8P7Y - chains 3 and p of the 59 polymer chains in the assembly; structure by electron microscopy, 3.70 A resolution.

[Chain 3]
Molecule: 23S ribosomal RNA
From: Mycoplasmoides pneumoniae M129
Sequence (2907 nucleotides; row label = number of the first residue in the row):
     1 UACAAUAAGUUACUAAGGGCUUAUGGUGGAUGCCUUGGCACUAAUAGGCG
    51 AUGAAGGACGUGUUAACCUGCGAUAAGCUUCGGGUAGGUGGUAAGAACCU
   101 CAGAUCCGGAGAUUUCCGAAUGGAGCAAUCCGGUAGUUGGAAACAGCUAU
   151 CAUUAAUUGAUGAAUAAAUAGUCAAUUAAAGCAAUACGUGGUGAAGUGAA
   201 ACAUCUCAGUAGCCACAGGAAAAGAAAACGAAUGUGAUUCCGUGUGUAGU
   251 GGCGAGCGAAAGCGGAACAGGCCAAACUUAUCAUUAGAUAGGGGUUGUAG
   301 GGCUUGCAAUGUGGACUUGAAAACGAUAGAAGAAGCUGUUGGAAAGCAGC
   351 GCGCAAAAGGGUGAUAGCCCCGUAUUUGAAAUUGUUUUCAUACCUAGCGA
   401 GAUCCCUGAGUAGCUCGGAAAACGUUAUUUUGAGUGAAUCUGCCCAGACC
   451 AUUGGGUAAGCCUAAAUACUAAUUAGUGACCGAUAGCGAAACAGUACCGU
   501 GAGGGAAAGGUGAAAAGAACCCAGAGAUGGGAGUGAAAUAGAUUCUGAAA
   551 CCAUAUGCCUACAACGUGUCAGAGCACAUUAAUGUGUGAUGGCGUGCGUU
   601 UUGAAGUAUGAGCCGGCGAGUUAUGAUAGCAAGCGUUAGUUAACCAGGAG
   651 AUGGGGAGCUGUAGCGAAAGCGAGUUUUAAAAGAGCGUUUGUUUGUUAUU
   701 AUAGACCCGAAACGGGUUGAGCUAGUCAUGAGCAGGUUGAAGGUUGAGUA
   751 ACAUCAACUGGAGGACCGAACCGACUCUCGUUGAAACGAUAGCGGAUGAC
   801 UUGUGAUUAGGGGUGAAAUUCCAAUCGAAAUCCGUGAUAGCUGGUUCUCG
   851 UCGAAAUAGCUUUAAGGCUAGCGUGAGAUCACAAAUAAGUGGAGGUAAAG
   901 CUACUGAAUGUAUGAUGGCGCCACCUAGGCGUACUGAAUACAAUUAAACU
   951 CUGAAUGCCAUUUAUUUUAUUCUCGCAGUCAGACAGUGGGGGAUAAGCUU
  1001 CAUUGUCAAGAGGGGAAGAGCCCAGAUCAUUAAAUAAGGUCCCCAAAAUA
  1051 UACUAAGUGGAAAAGGAUGUGAAAGUGCUAAAACAGCAAGGAUGUUGGCU
  1101 UAGAAGCAGCCAUCGUUUAAAGAGUGCGUAACAGCUCACUUGUCGAGUGU
  1151 UUUUGCGCCGAAGAUGUAACGGGGCUAAGUAUAUUACCGAAUUUAUGGAU
  1201 AAGAUUUAUAUCUUGUGGUAGACGAGCGUUGUAUUGGAGUUGAAGUCAAA
  1251 GCGUGAGCAUUGGUGGAUCCAAUACAAGUGAGAAUGCCGGCAUGAGUAAC
  1301 GCUUGGGAGUGAGAAUCUCCCAAACCGAUUGACUAAGGUUUCCUGGACCA
  1351 GGGUCGUCCUUCCAGGGUUAGUCUGGACCUAAGCUGAGGCUGAAAAGCGU
  1401 AGGCGAUGGACAACAGGUUAAUAUUCCUGUACUUACAGUUAGACUGAUGG
  1451 AGUGACAAAGAAGGUUUUCCACCCCCAUAAUUGGAUUUGGGGAUAAAUCA
  1501 UAAGGUGGUACAAUAGGCAAAUCCGUUGUGCAUAACAUUGAGUGAUGAUG
  1551 UCGAGUGAAUGAGUGAUCAAGUAGCGAAGGUGGUAUUAAUCAUGCUUUCA
  1601 AGAAAAGCUUCUAGGGUUAAUCUAGCUGUAACCAGUACCGAGAACGAACA
  1651 CACGUAGUCAAGGAGAGGAUCCUAAGGUUAGCGAGUGAACUAUAGCCAAG
  1701 GAACUCUGCAAAUUAACCCCGUAAGUUAGCGAGAAGGGGUGCUUAUGUAA
  1751 AAGUAAGCCGCAGUGAAGAACGAGGGGGGACUGUUUAACUAAAACACAAC
  1801 UCUAUGCCAAACCGUAAGGUGAUGUAUAUGGGGUGACACCUGCCCAGUGC
  1851 UGGAAGGUUAAAGAAGGAGGUUAGCGCAAGCGAAGCUUUUAACUGAAGCC
  1901 CCAGUGAACGGCGGCCGUAACUAUAACGGUCCUAAGGUAGCGAAAUUCCU
  1951 AGUCGGGUAAAUUCCGUCCCGCUUGAAUGGUGUAACCAUCUCUUGACUGU
  2001 CUCGGCUAUAGACUCGGUGAAAUCCAGGUACGGGUGAAGACACCCGUUAG
  2051 GCGCAACGGGACGGAAAGACCCCGUGAAGCUUUACUGUAGCUUAAUAUUG
  2101 AUCAGGACAUUAUCAUGUAGAGAAUAGGUAGGAGCAAUCGAUGCAAGUUC
  2151 GCUAGGACUUGUUGAUGCGAAAGGUGGAAUACUACCCUUGGUUGUGUGCU
  2201 GUUCUAAUUGGUAACUGUUAUCCAGUUUCAAGACAGUGUUAGGUGGGCAG
  2251 UUUGACUGGGGCGGUCGCCUCCUAAAAGGUAACGGAGGCGUACAAAGGUA
  2301 CCUUCAGUACGGUUGGAAAUCGUAUGUAGAGUGUAAUGGUGUAAGGGUGC
  2351 UUGACUGUGAGACAUACAGGUCGAACAGGUGAGAAAUCAGGUCAUAGUGA
  2401 UCCGGUGGUCCAGUAUGGAAUGGCCAUCGCUCAACGGAUAAAAGCUACUC
  2451 CGGGGAUAACAGGCUGAUACUGCCCAAGAGUUCAUAUCGACGGCAGUGUU
  2501 UGGCACCUCGAUGUCGACUCAUCUCAUCCUCGAGCUGAAGCAGGUUCGAA
  2551 GGGUUCGGCUGUUCGCCGAUUAAAGAGAUACGUGAGUUGGGUUCAAACCG
  2601 UCGUGAGACAGGUUGGUCCCUAUCUAUUGUGCCCGUAGGAAGAUUGAAGA
  2651 GUGUUGCUUCUAGUACGAGAGGACCGAAGCGAGGACACCUCUUAUGCUCC
  2701 AGUUGUAGCGCCAGCUGCACCGCUGGGUAGUAACGUGUCUAUUAGAUAAA
  2751 CGCUGAAAGCAUCUAAGUGUGAAACUAUCUCAAAGAUUAAUCUUCCCAUU
  2801 UCGCAAGAAAGUAAGAGCCGUCAAAGACGAUGACGUUGAUAGGUUACAGG
  2851 UGUAAGCAUAGUGAUAUGUUGAGCUGAGUAAUACUAAUUGCUCGAGGACU
  2901 UAUUGGA
Not modelled in the structure: 1-7, 2901-2907
Modified residues: 1MG (1N-methylguanosine-5'-monophosphate) at position 783; OMG (o2'-methylguanosine-5'-monophosphate) at position 2259; 2MA (2-methyladenosine-5'-monophosphate) at position 2511
Bound ions: Mg2+ site 1: A16, G17; Mg2+ site 2: G196, U2251; Mg2+ site 3 near U197 (its only coordinating residue here); Mg2+ site 4 near A199 (its only coordinating residue here); Mg2+ site 5: A201, C202; Mg2+ site 6 near A222 (its only coordinating residue here); Mg2+ site 7 near A331 (its only coordinating residue here); Mg2+ site 8 near A333 (its only coordinating residue here); Mg2+ site 9: U428, C445; Mg2+ site 10 near G442 (its only coordinating residue here); Mg2+ site 11: G447, A2415; Mg2+ site 12 near A458 (its only coordinating residue here); 135 more Mg2+ sites not listed; 1 more K+ sites not listed
Small-molecule neighbours:
  - chloramphenicol (CLM): G2068, A2069, A2459, C2460, 2MA_2511, U2512, G2513, U2514
  - pentane-1,5-diamine (N2P), molecule 1: C565, C593, G594, C2043, C2044, C2045
  - pentane-1,5-diamine (N2P), molecule 2: G721, C722, U804, G805, A806
  - pentane-1,5-diamine (N2P), molecule 3: 1MG_783, A784, A785, G1301, G1353, C1649
  - 1,4-diaminobutane (PUT), molecule 1: G620, U621, A698, U699, U700
  - 1,4-diaminobutane (PUT), molecule 2: A711, A712, G827, A828, A2078, U2449, C2450
  - 1,4-diaminobutane (PUT), molecule 3: U737, U738, G739, G761, A762, G763, A765, G1460, A1461
  - 1,4-diaminobutane (PUT), molecule 4: A1324, C1325, C1672, U1673, A2707, G2708, G2717, C2718
  - 1,4-diaminobutane (PUT), molecule 5: C1348, C1349, A1350, G1351, G1352, G1356, U1357, C1358
  - 1,4-diaminobutane (PUT), molecule 6: C1912, G1937, U1973, U1974, G1975, U2601
  - 1,4-diaminobutane (PUT), molecule 7: A2274, U2280, A2281
  - spermidine (SPD), molecule 1: U500, G1338, U1339, G1646, A1647
  - spermidine (SPD), molecule 2: A518, A519, C520, U528, G530, G531, A542, U543
  - spermidine (SPD), molecule 3: C593, C1044, A1045
  - spermidine (SPD), molecule 4: G594, U595, G1012, G1013, G1015, A1017, G1018, C2043
  - spermidine (SPD), molecule 5: G596, C597, G606, U607, U609, G610, A611, C2025, A2061, C2062, G2063, G2064
  - spermidine (SPD), molecule 6: U776, C777, U778, U2588, G2589, U2617, C2618
  - spermidine (SPD), molecule 7: G780, U781, A2585, G2586, U2587, C2620, U2621
  - spermidine (SPD), molecule 8: A865, A981, G982, OMG_2259, A2456, U2457
  - spermidine (SPD), molecule 9: U896, A897, A947, A948, C949, U950, U2273, A2274, A2275
  - spermidine (SPD), molecule 10: G1695, C2699, C2721, C2723, U2724, G2725, G2726
  - spermidine (SPD), molecule 11: U1707, G1708, C1992, U1993, U1994, C2559, U2560
  - spermidine (SPD), molecule 12: G1999, C2001, U2002, C2003, G2004, C2518, U2519
  - spermidine (SPD), molecule 13: C2031, G2032, G2033, G2034, A2040, C2041, A2042, C2043, C2044, G2059, G2060
  - spermidine (SPD), molecule 14: U2291, A2292, A2296, G2297, G2333, U2334, G2345, U2392, C2393, U2395, G2397
  - spermidine (SPD), molecule 15: C2689, U2693, A2694, U2695, G2696, G2727, U2728, A2729, G2730, U2731
  - spermidine (SPD), molecule 16: U2690, A2729, G2730, A2824, G2878, U2879
  - spermine (SPM), molecule 1: G618, A619, G620, U621, G1278, U1279, G1280
  - spermine (SPM), molecule 2: A724, G725, U801, G815, A816, A817, A818, U820, U1784, U1785
  - spermine (SPM), molecule 3: A1161, A1162, C2525, A2526, G2548, A2549, A2550

[Chain p]
Name: 50S ribosomal protein L20
From: Mycoplasmoides pneumoniae M129
UniProt: P78023 (RL20_MYCPN); residue numbers follow UniProt; this construct covers 1-127
Amino-acid sequence (127 residues; numbered 1 to 127; the number before each row is that of its first residue):
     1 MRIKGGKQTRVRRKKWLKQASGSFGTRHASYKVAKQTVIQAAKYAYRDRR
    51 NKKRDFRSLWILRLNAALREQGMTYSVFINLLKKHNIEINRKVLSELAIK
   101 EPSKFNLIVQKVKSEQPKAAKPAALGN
Not modelled in the structure: 119-127

[Chain 3 / chain p interface]
Residue-residue contacts - 138 pairs, chain 3 then chain p:
  G19(3) - Phe24(p)  sugar contact
  C20(3) - Gly22(p)  phosphate contact
  C20(3) - Ser23(p)  sugar contact
  C20(3) - Phe24(p)  phosphate contact
  C20(3) - Gly25(p)  hydrogen bond to the phosphate
  C20(3) - His28(p)  salt bridge to the phosphate
  U21(3) - Gly22(p)  hydrogen bond to the phosphate
  U21(3) - His28(p)  phosphate contact
  U31(3) - Lys4(p)  salt bridge to the phosphate
  U31(3) - Gly5(p)  sugar contact
  U31(3) - Gly6(p)  phosphate contact
  U31(3) - Arg10(p)  sugar contact
  G32(3) - Lys4(p)  phosphate contact
  A479(3) - Met1(p)  sugar contact
  C480(3) - Met1(p)  hydrogen bond to the phosphate
  C481(3) - Met1(p)  phosphate contact
  C481(3) - Arg2(p)  hydrogen bond to the phosphate
  G482(3) - Arg2(p)  salt bridge to the phosphate
  A483(3) - Lys4(p)  salt bridge to the phosphate
  A485(3) - Arg2(p)  hydrogen bond to the sugar
  C551(3) - Thr26(p)  phosphate contact
  C551(3) - Ala29(p)  phosphate contact
  U567(3) - Phe24(p)  sugar contact
  U567(3) - Arg27(p)  hydrogen bond to the base
  U567(3) - Gln40(p)  phosphate contact
  U567(3) - Tyr44(p)  hydrogen bond to the phosphate
  G568(3) - Ser23(p)  phosphate contact
  G568(3) - Phe24(p)  hydrogen bond to the phosphate
  G568(3) - Arg27(p)  phosphate contact
  G568(3) - Ala41(p)  sugar contact
  G568(3) - Tyr44(p)  base contact
  U569(3) - Ala41(p)  sugar contact
  U569(3) - Tyr44(p)  hydrogen bond to the sugar
  U569(3) - Ala45(p)  hydrogen bond to the sugar
  U569(3) - Asp48(p)  base contact
  C570(3) - Asp48(p)  sugar contact
  C570(3) - Lys52(p)  phosphate contact
  A571(3) - Lys52(p)  salt bridge to the phosphate
  A571(3) - Phe56(p)  sugar contact
  G592(3) - Asp48(p)  hydrogen bond to the base
  C593(3) - Arg47(p)  hydrogen bond to the base
  G594(3) - Tyr44(p)  hydrogen bond to the sugar
  G594(3) - Arg47(p)  hydrogen bond to the sugar
  G596(3) - Gln36(p)  hydrogen bond to the base
  C597(3) - Gln36(p)  sugar contact
  C597(3) - Lys43(p)  salt bridge to the phosphate
  C613(3) - Ser30(p)  hydrogen bond to the phosphate
  C614(3) - Ser30(p)  hydrogen bond to the phosphate
  C614(3) - Tyr31(p)  phosphate contact
  C614(3) - Lys32(p)  salt bridge to the phosphate
  G615(3) - Arg13(p)  salt bridge to the phosphate
  G616(3) - Thr9(p)  hydrogen bond to the phosphate
  G616(3) - Arg13(p)  salt bridge to the phosphate
  C617(3) - Gly5(p)  hydrogen bond to the phosphate
  C847(3) - Arg12(p)  salt bridge to the phosphate
  G1013(3) - Arg54(p)  salt bridge to the phosphate
  A1026(3) - Tyr46(p)  sugar contact
  C1028(3) - Tyr46(p)  hydrogen bond to the phosphate
  A1029(3) - Tyr46(p)  phosphate contact
  A1029(3) - Arg49(p)  salt bridge to the phosphate
  A1029(3) - Arg50(p)  salt bridge to the phosphate
  U1030(3) - Arg49(p)  phosphate contact
  U1030(3) - Lys52(p)  salt bridge to the phosphate
  U1030(3) - Lys53(p)  salt bridge to the phosphate
  U1031(3) - Lys52(p)  salt bridge to the phosphate
  U1031(3) - Lys53(p)  salt bridge to the phosphate
  U1031(3) - Phe56(p)  stacking on the base
  U1031(3) - Trp60(p)  phosphate contact
  U1031(3) - Lys92(p)  hydrogen bond to the sugar
  A1032(3) - Trp60(p)  phosphate contact
  A1032(3) - Asn90(p)  hydrogen bond to the phosphate
  A1032(3) - Lys92(p)  salt bridge to the phosphate
  A1033(3) - Arg57(p)  salt bridge to the phosphate
  A1033(3) - Asn90(p)  phosphate contact
  A1033(3) - Arg91(p)  salt bridge to the phosphate
  A1034(3) - Arg57(p)  salt bridge to the phosphate
  A1034(3) - Arg91(p)  salt bridge to the phosphate
  A1045(3) - Ser58(p)  hydrogen bond to the sugar
  A1045(3) - Ile61(p)  phosphate contact
  A1046(3) - Ile61(p)  sugar contact
  A1046(3) - Asn65(p)  hydrogen bond to the phosphate
  A1046(3) - Tyr75(p)  sugar contact
  A1046(3) - Ser76(p)  hydrogen bond to the phosphate
  A1047(3) - Asn65(p)  hydrogen bond to the phosphate
  A1047(3) - Tyr75(p)  phosphate contact
  A1047(3) - Ser76(p)  hydrogen bond to the phosphate
  A1048(3) - Arg69(p)  salt bridge to the phosphate
  A1186(3) - Ser76(p)  hydrogen bond to the sugar
  A1186(3) - Asn80(p)  phosphate contact
  C1187(3) - Ser76(p)  sugar contact
  C1187(3) - Ile79(p)  sugar contact
  C1187(3) - Asn80(p)  phosphate contact
  C1187(3) - Lys83(p)  phosphate contact
  C1188(3) - Arg57(p)  salt bridge to the phosphate
  C1188(3) - Ile61(p)  phosphate contact
  C1188(3) - Tyr75(p)  phosphate contact
  C1188(3) - Ile79(p)  phosphate contact
  C1188(3) - Arg91(p)  salt bridge to the phosphate
  G1189(3) - Arg57(p)  salt bridge to the phosphate
  G1189(3) - Ile61(p)  phosphate contact
  A1190(3) - Arg54(p)  salt bridge to the phosphate
  A1191(3) - Tyr46(p)  base contact
  A1191(3) - Arg47(p)  base contact
  A1191(3) - Arg50(p)  base contact
  A1191(3) - Arg54(p)  salt bridge to the phosphate
  U1229(3) - Ile3(p)  base contact
  U1229(3) - Gln8(p)  sugar contact
  U1230(3) - Met1(p)  sugar contact
  U1230(3) - Ile3(p)  sugar contact
  G1231(3) - Met1(p)  sugar contact
  G1245(3) - Lys7(p)  salt bridge to the phosphate
  U1246(3) - Lys7(p)  salt bridge to the phosphate
  U1246(3) - Arg10(p)  salt bridge to the phosphate
  C1247(3) - Lys14(p)  salt bridge to the phosphate
  A1248(3) - Lys14(p)  phosphate contact
  A1249(3) - Lys18(p)  salt bridge to the phosphate
  A1250(3) - Lys18(p)  salt bridge to the phosphate
  G1253(3) - Lys15(p)  hydrogen bond to the base
  A1256(3) - Lys15(p)  salt bridge to the phosphate
  G1257(3) - Lys15(p)  hydrogen bond to the base
  G1278(3) - Met1(p)  hydrogen bond to the sugar
  G1278(3) - Arg2(p)  base contact
  G1278(3) - Ile3(p)  hydrogen bond to the sugar
  U1279(3) - Ile3(p)  sugar contact
  A1281(3) - Thr9(p)  phosphate contact
  A1281(3) - Arg12(p)  salt bridge to the phosphate
  A1281(3) - Arg13(p)  sugar contact
  G1282(3) - Arg12(p)  salt bridge to the phosphate
  G1282(3) - Arg13(p)  salt bridge to the phosphate
  G1282(3) - Tyr31(p)  phosphate contact
  G1282(3) - Lys32(p)  base contact
  G1282(3) - Lys35(p)  hydrogen bond to the base
  G1282(3) - Gln36(p)  hydrogen bond to the base
  A2026(3) - Thr26(p)  hydrogen bond to the phosphate
  A2026(3) - Arg27(p)  sugar contact
  A2026(3) - Val33(p)  sugar contact
  G2027(3) - Thr26(p)  hydrogen bond to the phosphate
  G2028(3) - Phe24(p)  stacking on the base
Other interface residues (no listed pair), chain 3 (73 interface residues in all): A550, G566, U587, G1012, G1228, A1277, C2025
Other interface residues (no listed pair), chain p (62 interface residues in all): Ser21, Asn51, Leu62, Thr74, Val77

[Overview]
Chain 3 and chain p form an interface of 73 and 62 residues respectively, with 36 hydrogen bonds, 38 salt
bridges and 2 aromatic stacking contacts. Polar contacts include U567(3)-Arg27(p), G592(3)-Asp48(p) and
C593(3)-Arg47(p).
Chain 3 is 23S ribosomal RNA and chain p is 50S ribosomal protein L20, both from Mycoplasmoides pneumoniae
M129; the structure, Mycoplasma pneumoniae 70S ribosome with second S4 protein on large subunit, was
determined by electron microscopy (same publication as 8P6P, 8P7X, 8P8B, 8P8V and 8P8W).
